6VMS - chains A and R of the 5 polymer chains in the assembly; structure by electron microscopy, 3.80 A resolution.

Chain A:
Molecule: Guanine nucleotide-binding protein G(i) subunit alpha-1
From: Rattus norvegicus
Reference sequence: P10824 (GNAI1_RAT); numbering as in UniProt (aligned over 1-354)
Chain sequence (354 residues; row label = number of the first residue in the row):
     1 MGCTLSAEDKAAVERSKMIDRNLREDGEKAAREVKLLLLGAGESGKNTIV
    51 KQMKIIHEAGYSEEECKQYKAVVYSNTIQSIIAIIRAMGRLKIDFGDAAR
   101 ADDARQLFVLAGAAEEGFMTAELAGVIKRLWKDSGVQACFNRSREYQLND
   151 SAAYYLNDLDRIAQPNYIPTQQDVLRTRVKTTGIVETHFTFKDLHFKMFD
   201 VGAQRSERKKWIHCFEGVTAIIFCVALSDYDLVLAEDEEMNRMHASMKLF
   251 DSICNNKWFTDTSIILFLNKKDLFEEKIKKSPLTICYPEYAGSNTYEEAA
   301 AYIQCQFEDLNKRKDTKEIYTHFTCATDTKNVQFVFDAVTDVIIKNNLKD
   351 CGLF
Not modelled in the structure: 1, 56-181
Construct notes: conflict Asn47 (Ser in P10824), Ala203 (Gly in P10824), Ala245 (Glu in P10824)
From the paper describing this entry:
  - post-translational modification sites: Gly2, Cys3 (citing earlier work)

Chain R:
Molecule: Endolysin, D(2) dopamine receptor
From: Enterobacteria phage T4
Notes: EC 3.2.1.17
Reference sequence: chimeric construct of D9IEF7, P14416: residues -132 to 27 from D9IEF7 (D9IEF7_BPT4) positions 2-161 (UniProt number = residue number + 134); residues 29-226 from P14416 positions 29-226 (same numbers); residues 361-443 from P14416 positions 361-443 (same numbers)
Chain sequence (450 residues; numbered -140 to 443; 134 numbers in that range are skipped by the numbering (no residue carries them; nothing is unmodelled there); the number before each row is that of its first residue; numbers below 1 keep their minus sign (Asp-140 is residue -140)):
  -140 DYKDDDDANIFEMLRIDEGLRLKIYKNTEGYYTIGIGHLLTKSPSLNAAK
   -90 SELDKAIGRNTNGVITKDEAEKLFNQDVDAAVRGILRNAKLKPVYDSLDA
   -40 VRRAALINMVFQMGETGVAGFTNSLRMLQQKRWDEAAVNLAKSRWYNQTP
    10 NRAKRVITTFRTGTWDAYAADRPHYNYYATLLTLLIAVIVFGNVLVCMAV
    60 SREKALQTTTNYLIVSLAVADLLVATLVMPWVVYLEVVGEWKFSRIHCDI
   110 FVTLDVMMCTASILNLCAISIDRYTAVAMPMLYNTRYSSKRRVTVMISIV
   160 WVLSFTISCPLLFGLNNADQNECIIANPAFVVYSSIVSFYVPFIVILLVY
   210 IKIYIVLRRRRKLVNTN
   361 RKLSQQKEKKATQLLAIYLGLFIICWLPFFITHILNIHCDCNIPPVLYSA
   411 FTWLGYVNSAINPIIYTTFNIEFRKAFLKILHC
Not modelled in the structure: -140 to 31
Cystine bridges: Cys107-Cys182, Cys399-Cys401
Construct notes: expression tag (-140 to -133); conflict Asn-114 (Asp20 in D9IEF7), Thr-80 (Cys54 in D9IEF7), Ala-37 (Cys97 in D9IEF7), Ile205 (Thr in P14416), Leu222 (Arg in P14416), Asn226 (Lys in P14416), Leu374 (Met in P14416), Tyr378 (Val in P14416), Leu381 (Val in P14416), Ile421 (Val in P14416); linker (28)
Ligand contacts: bromoergocryptine (08Y): Leu94, Phe110, Val111, Asp114, Val115, Cys118, Thr119, Ile122, Cys182, Ile183, Ile184, Val190, Ser193, Ser197, Trp386, Phe389, Phe390, His393, Pro405, Tyr408, Ser409, Thr412, Tyr416
From the paper describing this entry:
  - binding site for bromoergocryptine: Asp114, Val115, Ile184, Ser193, Ser197, Phe389, Phe390
  - conformationally variable residues (helix shift, side-chain flip): Ile184, Phe189, Glu368, Trp386
  - post-translational modification sites: Cys443 (citing earlier work)
  - contacts within the chain: Arg132-Tyr378, Tyr378-Tyr426

Interface between chain A and chain R:
Contacting residue pairs (35; chain A residue first):
  Glu28(A) - Tyr146(R)
  Leu194(A) - Met140(R)  hydrophobic
  Asp315(A) - Lys362(R)  salt bridge
  Glu318(A) - Leu363(R)
  Thr340(A) - Arg219(R)
  Asp341(A) - Arg219(R)  salt bridge
  Ile343(A) - Pro139(R)
  Ile343(A) - Met140(R)  hydrophobic
  Ile344(A) - Pro139(R)  hydrophobic
  Ile344(A) - Arg219(R)
  Lys345(A) - Lys367(R)
  Asn347(A) - Ala135(R)
  Asn347(A) - Tyr142(R)
  Asn347(A) - Asn143(R)  hydrogen bond
  Leu348(A) - Val136(R)  hydrophobic
  Leu348(A) - Leu216(R)  hydrophobic
  Leu348(A) - Lys367(R)
  Lys349(A) - Asn430(R)
  Asp350(A) - Thr67(R)
  Asp350(A) - Thr69(R)
  Asp350(A) - Tyr142(R)
  Asp350(A) - Asn143(R)  hydrogen bond
  Cys351(A) - Thr69(R)
  Cys351(A) - Arg132(R)  hydrogen bond (backbone-side chain)
  Cys351(A) - Tyr142(R)  hydrogen bond (backbone-side chain)
  Gly352(A) - Arg132(R)
  Gly352(A) - Leu374(R)
  Gly352(A) - Tyr378(R)
  Leu353(A) - Arg132(R)
  Leu353(A) - Lys367(R)
  Leu353(A) - Ala371(R)
  Phe354(A) - Gln366(R)  hydrogen bond (backbone-side chain)
  Phe354(A) - Lys367(R)
  Phe354(A) - Lys370(R)  hydrogen bond (backbone-side chain)
  Phe354(A) - Phe429(R)
Also at the interface, not in a pair above, chain A (22 interface residues in all): Arg24, Gly27, Ala31, Val34, Asp337
Also at the interface, not in a pair above, chain R (24 interface residues in all): Ile212, Leu375
The authors on this interface:
  - interface residues, chain R: Phe429(R), Asn430(R)

In short:
The interface between chain A and chain R involves 22 residues on one side and 24 on the other; the contacts
include 6 hydrogen bonds and 2 salt bridges. Polar contacts include Asp315(A)-Lys362(R), Asp341(A)-Arg219(R)
and Asn347(A)-Asn143(R). The paper reports a binding site for bromoergocryptine at Asp114(R), Val115(R) and
Ile184(R) among others; interface residues Phe429(R) and Asn430(R).
Chain A is Guanine nucleotide-binding protein G(i) subunit alpha-1 (Rattus norvegicus) and chain R is
Endolysin, D(2) dopamine receptor (Enterobacteria phage T4); the structure, Structure of a D2 dopamine
receptor-G-protein complex in a lipid membrane, was determined by electron microscopy.
